PDB entry 5WHB | X-ray diffraction, 2.18 A resolution | chains A and C of the 3 polymer chains in the assembly

Chain A:
Molecule: GTPase KRas
From: Homo sapiens
Reference sequence: P01116 (RASK_HUMAN), isoform P01116-2; residue numbers follow UniProt; this construct covers 1-166
Sequence (170 residues; each row starts with the number of its first residue; numbers below 1 keep their minus sign (Gly-3 is residue -3)):
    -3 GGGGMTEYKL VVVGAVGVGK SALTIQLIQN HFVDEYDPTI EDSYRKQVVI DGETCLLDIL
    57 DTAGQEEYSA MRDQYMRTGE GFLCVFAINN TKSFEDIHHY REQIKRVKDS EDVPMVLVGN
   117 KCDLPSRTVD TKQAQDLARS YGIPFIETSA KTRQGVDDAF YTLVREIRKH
Not modelled in the structure: -3 to 0, 30-35
Construct notes: expression tag (-3 to 0); engineered mutation Val12 (Gly in P01116)
Curated features (UniProtKB/Swiss-Prot):
  - motif: Tyr32 to Tyr40 (Effector region)
  - binding site (GTP): Gly10, Ala11, Gly13 to Ala18, Val29 to Thr35, Ala59, Gly60, Asn116 to Asp119
  - modified residue: Met1 (N-acetylmethionine), Thr2 (N-acetylthreonine), Lys104 (N6-acetyllysine)
  - glycosylation: Thr35 (Microbial infection: O-linked (Glc) threonine)
  - natural variant: Lys5 (K5E: In NS3; K5N: In GASC), Gly10 (G10GG: In AML), Val12 (G12V: In GASC; this construct carries the variant), Gly13 (G13D: In GASC, JMML and OES; G13R: In pylocytic astrocytoma), Val14 (V14I: In NS3), Leu19 (L19F: In OES), Gln22 (Q22E: In CFC2; Q22R: In NS3), Pro34 (P34L: In NS3; P34Q: In NS3; P34R: In CFC2), Ile36 (I36M: In NS3), Thr58 (T58I: In NS3), Ala59 (A59T: In GASC), Gly60 (G60R: In CFC2; G60S: In NS3), 8 further natural variant entries in UniProt
  - mutagenesis: Asp38 (D38A: Decreased interaction with MAPKAP1/SIN1), Tyr40 (Y40A: Decreased interaction with MAPKAP1/SIN1), Gln61 (Q61L: Promotes GTP binding)
Bound ions: Mg2+: Ser17 (together with GDP); Ca2+ site 1: Glu63 (shared with 1 residue of chain B; 1 residue of chain L); Ca2+ site 2: Glu63, Tyr64 (shared with 2 residues of chain L)
Ligand contacts: GDP (guanosine-5'-diphosphate): Ala11, Val12, Gly13, Val14, Gly15, Lys16, Ser17, Ala18, Phe28, Asn116, Lys117, Asp119, Leu120, Thr144, Ser145, Ala146, Lys147

Chain C:
Molecule: Ras binder peptide: 225-11 (A30R)
Sequence (35 residues; row label = number of the first residue in the row; numbers below 1 keep their minus sign (Gly-2 is residue -2)):
    -2 GSGGPRRPRC PGDDASIEDL HEYWARLWNY LYRVA
Not modelled in the structure: -2 to 1
Bound ions: Ca2+ site 1: Asp16 (shared with 1 residue of chain J; 1 residue of chain K); Ca2+ site 2: Asp16, Glu19 (shared with 2 residues of chain J)

Interface between chain A and chain C:
Contacting residue pairs (5):
  Met67(A) with His18(C)
  Tyr71(A) with His18(C), hydrogen bond; Trp21(C), hydrophobic
  Thr74(A) with Trp21(C); Trp25(C)
Also at the interface, not in a pair above, chain A (4 interface residues in all): Gln70
Also at the interface, not in a pair above, chain C (4 interface residues in all): Ile14

Overview:
Chain A and chain C each contribute 4 residues to their interface, with 1 hydrogen bond. The hydrogen-bonded
pair is Tyr71(A)-His18(C). Chain A binds GDP. Glu63(A) and Tyr64(A) form the Ca2+ site 2. From UniProt: 21
GTP-binding residues and 3 mutagenesis sites on chain A.
Chain A is GTPase KRas (Homo sapiens) and chain C is Ras binder peptide: 225-11 (A30R); the structure, KRas
G12V, bound to GDP and miniprotein 225-11(A30R), was determined by X-ray diffraction together with 5WHA, 5WHE,
5WLB, 5WPL and 5WPM from the same study.
